PDB entry 7B23 | X-ray diffraction, 2.15 A resolution | chains A and E of the 8 polymer chains in the assembly

== Chain A ==
Protein: DtxR family iron (Metal) dependent repressor
Organism: Saccharopolyspora erythraea (strain ATCC 11635 / DSM 40517 / JCM 4748 / NBRC 13426 / NCIMB 8594 / NRRL 2338)
UniProt: A0A2A9J1W2 (A0A2A9J1W2_SACEN); residue numbers follow UniProt; this construct covers 1-231
Chain sequence (233 residues; numbered -1 to 231; the number before each row is that of its first residue; numbers below 1 keep their minus sign (Gly-1 is residue -1)):
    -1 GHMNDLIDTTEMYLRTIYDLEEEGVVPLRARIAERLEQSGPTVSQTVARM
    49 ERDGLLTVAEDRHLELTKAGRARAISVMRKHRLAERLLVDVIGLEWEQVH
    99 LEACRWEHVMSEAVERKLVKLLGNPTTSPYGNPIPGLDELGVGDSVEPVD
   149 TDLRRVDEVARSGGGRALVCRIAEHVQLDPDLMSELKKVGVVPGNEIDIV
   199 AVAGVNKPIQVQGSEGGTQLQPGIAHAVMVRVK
Disordered / not traced: -1 to 2, 141-231
Construct notes: expression tag (-1 to 0)
Modified / non-standard residues: Cys102 (3-sulfinoalanine; CSD)
Metal / ion sites: Co2+ site 1: Met10, Cys102, Glu105, His106; Co2+ site 2: His79, Glu83, His98 (shared with 2 residues of chain dd)

== Chain E ==
Molecule: SACE_2689 promoter DNA-binding sequence
Sequence (30 nucleotides; numbered 1 to 30; the number before each row is that of its first residue):
     1 GGTGACTTAGGTTAGCTTTACCAAAGTACG
Disordered / not traced: 1

== How chain A and chain E interact ==
Pairs across the interface (12; chain A residue first):
  Leu26(A) with DC6(E), phosphate contact
  Arg27(A) with DC6(E), salt bridge to the phosphate; DT7(E), salt bridge to the phosphate
  Ala28(A) with DA5(E), phosphate contact; DC6(E), hydrogen bond to the phosphate
  Arg29(A) with DA5(E), salt bridge to the phosphate
  Gly38(A) with DT7(E), base contact
  Pro39(A) with DT7(E), base contact; DT8(E), base contact
  Ser42(A) with DC6(E), sugar contact; DT7(E), hydrogen bond to the phosphate
  Arg60(A) with DC6(E), phosphate contact
Interface residues without a listed pair, chain A (9 interface residues in all): Glu32
Interface residues without a listed pair, chain E (5 interface residues in all): DA9

== In short ==
Chain A and chain E form an interface of 9 and 5 residues respectively; the contacts include 2 hydrogen bonds
and 3 salt bridges. Polar contacts include Ala28(A)-DC6(E), Ser42(A)-DT7(E) and Arg27(A)-DC6(E). The Co2+ site
1 is built by Met10(A), Cys102(A), Glu105(A) and His106(A).
Chain A is DtxR family iron (Metal) dependent repressor (Saccharopolyspora erythraea (strain ATCC 11635 / DSM
40517 / JCM 4748 / NBRC 13426 / NCIMB 8594 / NRRL 2338)) and chain E is SACE_2689 promoter DNA-binding
sequence; the structure, DtxR-like iron-dependent regulator IdeR complexed with cobalt and the SACE_2689
promoter DNA-binding sequence, was determined by X-ray diffraction together with 7B1V, 7B1Y, 7B20, 7B24 and
7B25 from the same study.
